PDB entry 4LPV | X-ray diffraction, 1.80 A resolution | chains A and B

== Chain A (and B) ==
Name: TENCON variant P41BR3-42
From: artificial gene
Notes: chain B of this document is another copy of the same molecule, construct and numbering; everything in this record applies to it too
Sequence (99 residues; row label = number of the first residue in the row):
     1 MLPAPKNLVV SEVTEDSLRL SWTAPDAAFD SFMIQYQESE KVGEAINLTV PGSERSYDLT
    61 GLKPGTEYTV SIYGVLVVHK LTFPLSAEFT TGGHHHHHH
Disordered / not traced: 97-99 (chain B: 96-99)

== How chain A and chain B interact ==
Pairs across the interface - 142 pairs, chain A then chain B:
  Met1(A) with Lys80(B), hydrogen bond
  Leu2(A) with Thr82(B)
  Pro3(A) with Thr82(B)
  Ala4(A) with Phe83(B)
  Pro5(A) with Thr82(B); Leu85(B)
  Lys6(A) with Leu85(B)
  Asn7(A) with Leu85(B)
  Leu8(A) with Leu85(B); Ala87(B), hydrophobic; Phe89(B)
  Val9(A) with Phe89(B)
  Val10(A) with Phe89(B)
  Val13(A) with Thr90(B); Thr91(B); Gly92(B)
  Thr14(A) with Thr91(B); Gly92(B), hydrogen bond (backbone-backbone)
  Glu15(A) with Gly92(B); Gly93(B)
  Leu18(A) with Phe89(B), hydrophobic; Thr90(B); Thr91(B)
  Phe29(A) with Thr82(B)
  Ser39(A) with Glu88(B), hydrogen bond
  Leu62(A) with Thr91(B)
  Lys63(A) with Thr91(B), hydrogen bond (backbone-side chain)
  Pro64(A) with Thr91(B); Gly92(B); His94(B); His95(B)
  Gly65(A) with Thr90(B); Thr91(B), hydrogen bond (backbone-side chain); Gly92(B), hydrogen bond (backbone-backbone); Gly93(B); His95(B)
  Thr66(A) with Phe89(B); Thr90(B); Thr91(B), hydrogen bond (backbone-backbone)
  Glu67(A) with Glu88(B); Phe89(B); Thr90(B)
  Tyr68(A) with Ala87(B); Glu88(B); Phe89(B), hydrogen bond (backbone-backbone); Thr91(B)
  Thr69(A) with Ala87(B); Glu88(B)
  Val70(A) with Leu85(B); Ser86(B); Ala87(B), hydrogen bond (backbone-backbone); Phe89(B), hydrophobic
  Ser71(A) with Leu85(B); Ser86(B), hydrogen bond
  Ile72(A) with Pro84(B); Leu85(B), hydrogen bond (backbone-backbone)
  Tyr73(A) with Leu81(B), hydrophobic; Thr82(B); Pro84(B), hydrophobic
  Gly74(A) with Lys80(B); Leu81(B); Thr82(B), hydrogen bond (backbone-side chain)
  Val75(A) with Lys80(B)
  Leu76(A) with Val78(B); His79(B); Lys80(B), hydrogen bond (backbone-backbone)
  Val77(A) with Val77(B), hydrophobic; Val78(B); His79(B)
  Val78(A) with Leu76(B); Val77(B); Val78(B), hydrogen bond (backbone-backbone); Lys80(B)
  His79(A) with Val75(B); Leu76(B); Val77(B)
  Lys80(A) with Met1(B); Gly74(B); Val75(B); Leu76(B), hydrogen bond (backbone-backbone); Val78(B); Lys80(B)
  Leu81(A) with Gly74(B); Val75(B), hydrophobic
  Thr82(A) with Leu2(B); Pro3(B); Ala4(B); Pro5(B); Phe29(B); Tyr73(B); Gly74(B), hydrogen bond (side chain-backbone)
  Phe83(A) with Ala4(B)
  Pro84(A) with Ile72(B); Tyr73(B), hydrophobic
  Leu85(A) with Pro5(B); Lys6(B); Asn7(B); Leu8(B); Val70(B); Ser71(B); Ile72(B), hydrogen bond (backbone-backbone)
  Ser86(A) with Val70(B); Ser71(B), hydrogen bond
  Ala87(A) with Leu8(B), hydrophobic; Tyr68(B); Thr69(B); Val70(B), hydrogen bond (backbone-backbone)
  Glu88(A) with Ser39(B); Glu67(B); Tyr68(B); Thr69(B), hydrogen bond
  Phe89(A) with Leu8(B); Val9(B); Val10(B); Leu18(B), hydrophobic; Thr66(B); Glu67(B); Tyr68(B), hydrogen bond (backbone-backbone)
  Thr90(A) with Val13(B); Leu18(B); Gly65(B); Thr66(B); Glu67(B)
  Thr91(A) with Val13(B); Thr14(B); Glu15(B); Leu62(B); Lys63(B), hydrogen bond (side chain-backbone); Pro64(B); Gly65(B), hydrogen bond (side chain-backbone); Thr66(B), hydrogen bond (backbone-backbone); Tyr68(B)
  Gly92(A) with Val13(B); Thr14(B), hydrogen bond (backbone-backbone); Glu15(B); Pro64(B); Gly65(B), hydrogen bond (backbone-backbone)
  Gly93(A) with Glu15(B); Gly65(B)
  His94(A) with Pro64(B)
  His95(A) with Pro64(B); Gly65(B)
Also at the interface, not in a pair above, chain A (53 interface residues in all): Ser17, Leu20, Met33
Also at the interface, not in a pair above, chain B (53 interface residues in all): Ser17, Leu20, Met33

== Overview ==
Chain A and chain B each contribute 53 residues to their interface, with 26 hydrogen bonds. Among the polar
pairs are Met1(A)-Lys80(B), Ser39(A)-Glu88(B) and Lys63(A)-Thr91(B).
Both chains are TENCON variant P41BR3-42 (artificial gene). Entry 4LPV (Crystal structure of TENCON variant
P41BR3-42) was determined by X-ray diffraction together with 4LPT, 4LPU, 4LPW, 4LPX and 4LPY from the same
study.
